6SFH - chains A and B; structure by X-ray diffraction, 1.73 A resolution.

# Chain A (and B)
Name: 3-dehydroquinate dehydratase
Organism: Staphylococcus aureus
Notes: EC 4.2.1.10; chain B of this document is another copy of the same molecule, construct and numbering; everything in this record applies to it too
Reference sequence: Q2YWJ9 (AROD_STAAB); residues 1-238 here = UniProt positions 1-238
Amino-acid sequence (238 residues; row label = number of the first residue in the row):
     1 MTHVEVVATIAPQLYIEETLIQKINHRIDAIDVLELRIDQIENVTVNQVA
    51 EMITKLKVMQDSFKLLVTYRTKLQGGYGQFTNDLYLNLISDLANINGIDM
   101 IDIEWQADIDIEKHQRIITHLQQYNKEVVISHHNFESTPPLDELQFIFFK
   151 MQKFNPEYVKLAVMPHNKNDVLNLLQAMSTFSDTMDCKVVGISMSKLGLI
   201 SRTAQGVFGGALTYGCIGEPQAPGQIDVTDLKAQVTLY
Disordered / not traced: 1
Glycans and other covalent adducts: compound L9Z linked to Lys160
Metal / ion sites: lithium ion: Gln234, Tyr238 (shared with Tyr238(B) of chain B)
Residues lining bound ligands: L9Z ((1S,3S,4S,5R)-3-(aminomethyl)-3,4,5-tris(hydroxyl)cyclohexane-1-carboxylic acid): Thr9, Glu35, Arg37, Thr68, Arg70, His133, Ile192, Met194, Arg202, Tyr214, Ala222, Gln225

# How chain A and chain B interact
Contacting residue pairs (38):
  Lys168(A) - Ser179(B)
  Lys168(A) - Ser182(B)
  Lys168(A) - Asp183(B)  salt bridge
  Lys168(A) - Val207(B)
  Lys168(A) - Phe208(B)
  Asn169(A) - Gln176(B)  hydrogen bond
  Asn169(A) - Ser179(B)
  Leu172(A) - Leu172(B)  hydrophobic
  Leu172(A) - Leu175(B)  hydrophobic
  Leu172(A) - Gln176(B)
  Leu172(A) - Phe208(B)  hydrophobic
  Leu175(A) - Leu172(B)  hydrophobic
  Gln176(A) - Asn169(B)  hydrogen bond
  Gln176(A) - Leu172(B)
  Ser179(A) - Lys168(B)  hydrogen bond
  Asp183(A) - Lys168(B)  salt bridge
  Lys196(A) - Leu237(B)  hydrogen bond (side chain-backbone)
  Lys196(A) - Tyr238(B)
  Leu199(A) - Leu237(B)
  Ile200(A) - Ala204(B)  hydrophobic
  Ile200(A) - Tyr238(B)
  Thr203(A) - Tyr238(B)  hydrogen bond
  Ala204(A) - Ile200(B)  hydrophobic
  Val207(A) - Lys168(B)
  Phe208(A) - Lys168(B)
  Phe208(A) - Leu172(B)  hydrophobic
  Phe208(A) - Ile200(B)  hydrophobic
  Gln234(A) - Gln234(B)  hydrogen bond
  Gln234(A) - Leu237(B)
  Gln234(A) - Tyr238(B)  hydrogen bond
  Leu237(A) - Lys196(B)  hydrogen bond (backbone-side chain)
  Leu237(A) - Leu199(B)
  Leu237(A) - Gln234(B)
  Tyr238(A) - Lys196(B)
  Tyr238(A) - Ile200(B)  hydrophobic
  Tyr238(A) - Thr203(B)  hydrogen bond
  Tyr238(A) - Gln234(B)  hydrogen bond
  Tyr238(A) - Tyr238(B)
Other interface residues (no listed pair), chain A (19 interface residues in all): Ser182, Leu197
Other interface residues (no listed pair), chain B (20 interface residues in all): Leu197, Gly209

# Summary
Chain A and chain B form an interface of 19 and 20 residues respectively; the contacts include 10 hydrogen
bonds and 2 salt bridges. Polar pairs include Lys168(A)-Asp183(B), Asn169(A)-Gln176(B) and
Ser179(A)-Lys168(B). Compound L9Z is covalently linked to Lys160(A).
Chain A and chain B are both 3-dehydroquinate dehydratase (Staphylococcus aureus); the structure, CRYSTAL
STRUCTURE OF DHQ1 FROM Staphylococcus aureus COVALENTLY MODIFIED BY LIGAND 7, was determined by X-ray
diffraction together with 6SFE and 6SFG from the same study.
